PDB entry 5VVL | X-ray diffraction, 3.31 A resolution | chains D and F of the 10 polymer chains in the assembly

== Chain D ==
Protein: CRISPR-associated endonuclease Cas1
From: Escherichia coli (strain K12)
Notes: EC 3.1.-.-
UniProtKB: Q46896 (CAS1_ECOLI); numbering as in UniProt (aligned over 1-305)
Chain sequence (308 residues; numbered -2 to 305; the number before each row is that of its first residue; numbers below 1 keep their minus sign (Ser-2 is residue -2)):
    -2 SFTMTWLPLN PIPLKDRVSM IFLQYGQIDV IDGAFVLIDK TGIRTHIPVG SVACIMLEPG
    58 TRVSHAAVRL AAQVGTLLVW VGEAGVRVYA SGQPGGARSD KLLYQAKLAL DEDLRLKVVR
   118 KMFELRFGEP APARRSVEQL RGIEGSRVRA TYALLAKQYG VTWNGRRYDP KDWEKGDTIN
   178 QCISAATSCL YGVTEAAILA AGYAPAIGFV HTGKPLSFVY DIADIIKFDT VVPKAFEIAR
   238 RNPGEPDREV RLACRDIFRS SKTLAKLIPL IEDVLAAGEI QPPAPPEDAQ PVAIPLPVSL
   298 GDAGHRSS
Unresolved in the structure: -2 to 3, 172-173, 277-305
Differences from the reference sequence: expression tag (-2 to 0)
Swiss-Prot annotation at these positions:
  - binding site (Mg(2+)): Glu141, His208, Asp221
  - mutagenesis: Tyr22 (Y22A: Slightly decreased spacer acquisition in vivo; Y22F: Nearly wild-type spacer acquisition in vivo), Arg41 (R41E: Dramatically decreased spacer acquisition in vivo), Arg59 (R59A: Loss of spacer acquisition in vivo, decreased protospacer binding; R59D: Dramatically decreased spacer acquisition in vitro, 250-fold decreased affinity for protospacer DNA), Arg66 (R66D: Dramatically decreased spacer acquisition in vitro, 250-fold decreased affinity for protospacer DNA; R66E: Dramatically decreased spacer acquisition in vivo), Arg84 (R84A: Decreased spacer acquisition in vivo; R84E: Dramatically decreased spacer acquisition in vivo), Glu141 (E141A: No cleavage of any substrates, no restoration of UV or mitomycin C (MMC) resistance. Loss of spacer acquisition in vivo), Tyr149 (Y149A: No effect on in vitro protospacer integration), Tyr165 (Y165A: No effect on in vitro protospacer integration. Alone significantly decreased protospacer acquisition in vivo ...), Trp170 (W170A: Alone significantly decreased protospacer acquisition in vivo. Decreased protospacer binding; in association with A-170), Thr184 (T184A: No cleavage of any substrates), Tyr188 (Y188A: Partial inhibition of cleavage. No effect on in vitro protospacer integration. Significantly decreased protospacer acquisition in vivo), His208 (H208A: No cleavage of any substrates, no restoration of UV or MMC resistance. Loss of spacer acquisition in vivo), 13 further mutagenesis entries in UniProt
Metal / ion sites: Ni2+: His208, Asp221
From the paper describing this entry:
  - catalytic residues: Glu141 (proposed by the authors, not directly observed)
  - mutagenesis - R112E, R132A, R163A: abolished catalytic activity
  - mutagenesis - R112A, R131A, Q136A: decreased catalytic activity
  - mutagenesis - R138A: decreased catalytic activity on second-site integration
  - mutagenesis - R138A: increased catalytic activity on disintegration

== Chain F ==
Protein: CRISPR-associated endoribonuclease Cas2
From: Escherichia coli (strain K12)
Notes: EC 3.1.-.-
UniProtKB: P45956 (CAS2_ECOLI); numbering as in UniProt (aligned over 1-94)
Chain sequence (103 residues; numbered 1 to 103; the number before each row is that of its first residue):
     1 MSMLVVVTEN VPPRLRGRLA IWLLEVRAGV YVGDVSAKIR EMIWEQIAGL AEEGNVVMAW
    61 ATNTETGFEF QTFGLNRRTP VDLDGLRLVS FLPVGSSENL YFQ
Unresolved in the structure: 96-103
Differences from the reference sequence: expression tag (95-103)
Swiss-Prot annotation at these positions:
  - mutagenesis: Glu9 (E9A/R: No effect on spacer acquisition, Cas1-Cas2 complex formation or CRISPR DNA-binding by complex), Asn10 (N10A: No effect on spacer acquisition), Arg14 to Arg16 (No in vivspacer acquisition, significantly decreased protospacer binding), Arg14 (R14A: Slight decrease in spacer acquisition), Arg16 (R16A: Slight decrease in spacer acquisition; R16E: Dramatically decreased spacer acquisition in vivo), Arg18 (R18A: Very little spacer acquisition), Arg27 (R27A: Slight decrease in spacer acquisition), Lys38 to Arg40 (Very little in vivo spacer acquisition), Glu65 (E65A: No effect on spacer acquisition; E65R: Slight decrease in spacer acquisition, Cas1-Cas2 complex formation or CRISPR DNA-binding by complex. Loss of spacer acquisition; when associated with R-84), Arg77 to Arg78 (No spacer acquisition, significantly decreased protospacer binding), Arg77 (R77E: No change in spacer acquisition in vivo), Arg78 (R78E: Dramatically decreased spacer acquisition in vivo), 2 further mutagenesis entries in UniProt

== Interface between chain D and chain F ==
Pairs across the interface - 30 pairs, chain D then chain F:
  Leu4(D) - Arg18(F)  hydrogen bond (backbone-side chain)
  Leu4(D) - Glu45(F)
  Leu4(D) - Gln46(F)
  Leu4(D) - Gly49(F)
  Pro5(D) - Arg18(F)  hydrogen bond (backbone-side chain)
  Pro5(D) - Gln46(F)
  Leu6(D) - Arg18(F)
  Leu6(D) - Ile21(F)  hydrophobic
  Leu6(D) - Trp22(F)  hydrophobic
  Ile9(D) - Trp22(F)
  Ile9(D) - Ile39(F)  hydrophobic
  Asp13(D) - Met1(F)
  Asp13(D) - Ser36(F)
  Asp13(D) - Ile39(F)
  Asp29(D) - Pro13(F)
  Asp29(D) - Gly17(F)
  Gly30(D) - Gly17(F)
  Gly30(D) - Ile21(F)
  Ala31(D) - Gly17(F)
  Ala31(D) - Ala20(F)  hydrophobic
  His43(D) - Ala20(F)
  Pro45(D) - Ala20(F)
  Pro45(D) - Ile21(F)
  Pro45(D) - Trp22(F)
  Val46(D) - Ile21(F)  hydrogen bond (backbone-backbone)
  Gly47(D) - Ile21(F)  hydrogen bond (backbone-backbone)
  Gly47(D) - Trp22(F)
  Ser48(D) - Trp22(F)  hydrogen bond (side chain-backbone)
  Leu67(D) - Ile21(F)  hydrophobic
  Val71(D) - Ile21(F)  hydrophobic
Interface residues without a listed pair, chain D (17 interface residues in all): Pro10, Ile44
Interface residues without a listed pair, chain F (16 interface residues in all): Arg14, Leu23, Met42, Leu50

== In short ==
Chain D and chain F form an interface of 17 and 16 residues respectively, with 5 hydrogen bonds. Polar pairs
include Leu4(D)-Arg18(F), Pro5(D)-Arg18(F) and Ser48(D)-Trp22(F). From the paper: the catalytic residue
Glu141(D); R112E, R132A and R163A of chain D abolish catalytic activity; 7 substitutions were tested in all.
Here chain D is CRISPR-associated endonuclease Cas1 and chain F is CRISPR-associated endoribonuclease Cas2,
both from Escherichia coli (strain K12). Entry 5VVL (Cas1-Cas2 bound to full-site mimic with Ni) was
determined by X-ray diffraction together with 5VVJ, 5VVK and 5WFE from the same study.
